4HRG - chains B and D of the 4 polymer chains in the assembly; structure by X-ray diffraction, 2.00 A resolution.

Chain B:
Molecule: Protein S100-A10
From: Homo sapiens
UniProtKB: P60903 (S10AA_HUMAN); residues 0-92 here correspond to UniProt positions 1-93 (UniProt number = residue number + 1)
Amino-acid sequence (115 residues; numbered -1 to 113; the number before each row is that of its first residue; numbers below 1 keep their minus sign (Ser-1 is residue -1)):
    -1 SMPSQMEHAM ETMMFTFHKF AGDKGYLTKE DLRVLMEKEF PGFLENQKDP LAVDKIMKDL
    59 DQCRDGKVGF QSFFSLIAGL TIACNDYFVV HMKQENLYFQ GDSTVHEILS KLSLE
Not modelled in the structure: -1 to 0
Construct notes: expression tag (-1, 93-108, 110-113)
What the authors report for this chain:
  - mutagenesis - D59A: unchanged binding to AnxA2
  - mutagenesis - D59A: unchanged binding to homodimerization of p11
  - mutagenesis - C82Q, C82S: unchanged binding to endogenous p11
  - mutagenesis - D59A: decreased stability with another copy of this molecule
  - mutagenesis - C82Q, C82S: unchanged binding to another copy of this molecule

Chain D:
Molecule: Neuroblast differentiation-associated protein AHNAK
UniProtKB: Q09666 (AHNK_HUMAN); residue numbers follow UniProt; this construct covers 5655-5668
Amino-acid sequence (15 residues; row label = number of the first residue in the row):
  5654 QKVTFPKMKI PKFTF
Not modelled in the structure: 5654-5660
Construct notes: expression tag (5654)

Chain B / chain D interface:
Contacting residue pairs - 30 pairs, chain B then chain D:
  Asp57(B) with Pro5664(D)
  Leu58(B) with Pro5664(D), hydrophobic
  Asp59(B) with Met5661(D); Lys5662(D), hydrogen bond (side chain-backbone)
  Gln69(B) with Met5661(D)
  Ser73(B) with Met5661(D); Lys5662(D); Ile5663(D); Pro5664(D)
  Leu74(B) with Phe5666(D), hydrophobic
  Gly77(B) with Ile5663(D); Pro5664(D); Phe5666(D)
  Leu78(B) with Phe5666(D), hydrophobic
  Ile80(B) with Ile5663(D), hydrophobic
  Ala81(B) with Phe5666(D), hydrophobic; Phe5668(D)
  Asp84(B) with Phe5668(D)
  Tyr85(B) with Phe5668(D), hydrophobic
  His89(B) with Phe5668(D)
  Lys109(B) with Thr5667(D); Phe5668(D)
  Leu110(B) with Thr5667(D); Phe5668(D), hydrophobic
  Ser111(B) with Phe5666(D); Thr5667(D), hydrogen bond (backbone-backbone)
  Leu112(B) with Lys5665(D); Phe5666(D), hydrophobic
  Glu113(B) with Lys5665(D), hydrogen bond (backbone-backbone); Thr5667(D)
Also at the interface, not in a pair above, chain B (21 interface residues in all): Phe41, Phe72, Ala76

Overview:
21 residues of chain B face 8 of chain D across their interface, with 3 hydrogen bonds. Among the polar pairs
are Asp59(B)-Lys5662(D), Ser111(B)-Thr5667(D) and Glu113(B)-Lys5665(D). From the paper: D59A of chain B
reduces stability with another copy of this molecule; C82Q and C82S of chain B leave binding to endogenous p11
unchanged.
Here chain B is Protein S100-A10 (Homo sapiens) and chain D is Neuroblast differentiation-associated protein
AHNAK. Entry 4HRG (Crystal Structure of p11-Annexin A2(N-terminal) Fusion Protein in Complex with AHNAK1
Peptide) was determined by X-ray diffraction, deposited together with 4HRE and 4HRH.
